3DT8 - chain A; structure by X-ray diffraction, 1.85 A resolution.

Chain A:
Protein: Brain Platelet-activating factor acetylhydrolase IB subunit alpha
From: Bos taurus
Notes: EC 3.1.1.47
UniProtKB: Q29460 (PA1B3_BOVIN); residue numbers follow UniProt; this construct covers 1-232
Sequence (232 residues; row label = number of the first residue in the row):
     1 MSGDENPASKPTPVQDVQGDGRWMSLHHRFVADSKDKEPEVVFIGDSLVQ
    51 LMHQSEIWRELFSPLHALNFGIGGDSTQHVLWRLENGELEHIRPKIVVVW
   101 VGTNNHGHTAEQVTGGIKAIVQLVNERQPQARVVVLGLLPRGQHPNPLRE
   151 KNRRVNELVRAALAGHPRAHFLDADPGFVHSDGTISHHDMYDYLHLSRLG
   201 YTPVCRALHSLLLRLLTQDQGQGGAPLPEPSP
Unresolved in the structure: 1-4, 217-232
Modified positions: Ser47 (O-[(S)-methyl(1-methylethoxy)phosphoryl]-L-serine; SGB)
Sequence notes: engineered mutation Ser55 (Cys in Q29460)
Swiss-Prot annotation at these positions:
  - active site: Asp192, His195
  - modified residue: Ser2 (N-acetylserine)

Overview:
From UniProt: active-site residues Asp192 and His195.
Chain A is Brain Platelet-activating factor acetylhydrolase IB subunit alpha (Bos taurus); the structure,
Crystal Structure of Bovin Brain Platelet Activating Factor Acetylhydrolase Covalently Inhibited by Sarin, was
determined by X-ray diffraction (same publication as 3DT6 and 3DT9).
